Entry 8HIH (electron microscopy, 3.66 A resolution); this record covers chains D and L of the 13 polymer chains in the assembly.

[Chain D]
Protein: DNA-directed RNA polymerase subunit beta'
From: Mycobacterium tuberculosis
Notes: EC 2.7.7.6
UniProt: P9WGY7 (RPOC_MYCTU); residue numbers follow UniProt; this construct covers 1-1316
Amino-acid sequence (1316 residues; numbered 1 to 1316; the number before each row is that of its first residue):
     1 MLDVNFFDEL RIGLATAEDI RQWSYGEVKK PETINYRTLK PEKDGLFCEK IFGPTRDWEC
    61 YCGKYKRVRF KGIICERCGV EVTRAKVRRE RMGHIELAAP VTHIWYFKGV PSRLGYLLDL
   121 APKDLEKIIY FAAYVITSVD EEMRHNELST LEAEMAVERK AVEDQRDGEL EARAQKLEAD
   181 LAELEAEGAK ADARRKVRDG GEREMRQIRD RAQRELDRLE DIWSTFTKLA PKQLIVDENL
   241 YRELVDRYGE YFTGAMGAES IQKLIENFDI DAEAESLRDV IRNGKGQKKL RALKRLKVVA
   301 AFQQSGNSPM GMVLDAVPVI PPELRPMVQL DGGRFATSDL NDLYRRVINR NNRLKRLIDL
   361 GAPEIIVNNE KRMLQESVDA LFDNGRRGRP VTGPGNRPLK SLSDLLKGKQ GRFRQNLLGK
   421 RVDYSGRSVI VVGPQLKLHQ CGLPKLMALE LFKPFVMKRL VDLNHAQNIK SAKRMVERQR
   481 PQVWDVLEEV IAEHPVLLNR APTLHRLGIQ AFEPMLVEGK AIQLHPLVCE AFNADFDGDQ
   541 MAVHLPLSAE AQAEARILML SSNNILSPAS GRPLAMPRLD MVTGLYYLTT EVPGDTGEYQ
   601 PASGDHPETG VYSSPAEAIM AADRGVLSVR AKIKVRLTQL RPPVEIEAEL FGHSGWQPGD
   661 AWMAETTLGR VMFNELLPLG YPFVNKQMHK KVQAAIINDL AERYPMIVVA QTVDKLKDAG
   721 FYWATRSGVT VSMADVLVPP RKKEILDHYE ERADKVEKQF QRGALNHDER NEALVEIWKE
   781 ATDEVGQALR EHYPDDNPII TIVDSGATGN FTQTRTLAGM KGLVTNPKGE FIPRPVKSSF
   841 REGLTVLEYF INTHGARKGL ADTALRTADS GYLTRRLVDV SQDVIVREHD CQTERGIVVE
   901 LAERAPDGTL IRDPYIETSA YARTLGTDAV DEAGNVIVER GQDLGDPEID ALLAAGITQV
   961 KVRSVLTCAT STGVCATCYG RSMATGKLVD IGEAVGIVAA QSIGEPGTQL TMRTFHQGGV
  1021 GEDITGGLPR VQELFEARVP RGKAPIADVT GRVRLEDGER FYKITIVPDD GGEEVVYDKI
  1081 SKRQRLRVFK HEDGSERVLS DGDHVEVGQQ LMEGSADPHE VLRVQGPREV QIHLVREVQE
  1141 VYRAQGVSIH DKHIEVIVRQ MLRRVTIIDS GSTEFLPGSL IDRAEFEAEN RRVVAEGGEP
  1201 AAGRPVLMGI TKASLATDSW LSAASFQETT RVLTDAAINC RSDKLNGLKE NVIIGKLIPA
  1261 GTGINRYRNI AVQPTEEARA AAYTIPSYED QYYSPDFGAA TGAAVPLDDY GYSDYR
Not modelled in the structure: 1015-1022, 1091-1096, 1283-1316
Swiss-Prot annotation at these positions:
  - binding site (Zn(2+)): Cys-60, Cys-62, Cys-75, Cys-78, Cys-891, Cys-968, Cys-975, Cys-978
  - binding site (Mg(2+)): Asp-535, Asp-537, Asp-539
Metal / ion sites: Zn2+ site 1: Cys-60, Cys-62, Cys-75, Cys-78; Zn2+ site 2: Cys-891, Cys-978

[Chain L]
Molecule: Template strand DNA of amtB promoter
Sequence (109 nucleotides; each row starts with the number of its first residue):
     1 TGCATCCGTG AGTCGAGGGT AATAAACGCA GCGCGGTTTC GGTGGAAGCC CCTCGTTGTT
    61 TCGCCGCCGT GACGAAGGCA CGGTGCGTGT TACGCGTGGG TGAACGGCC
Not modelled in the structure: 78-109

[Chain D / chain L interface]
Pairs across the interface (24):
  Gln-287(D) / DT1(L)  hydrogen bond to the phosphate
  Gln-287(D) / DG2(L)  base contact
  Lys-288(D) / DT1(L)  salt bridge to the phosphate
  Leu-330(D) / DG18(L)  base contact
  Asp-331(D) / DG18(L)  hydrogen bond to the base
  Lys-409(D) / DA11(L)  salt bridge to the phosphate
  Lys-409(D) / DG12(L)  phosphate contact
  Lys-409(D) / DT13(L)  salt bridge to the phosphate
  Arg-414(D) / DA11(L)  salt bridge to the phosphate
  Arg-421(D) / DG15(L)  salt bridge to the phosphate
  Arg-427(D) / DC14(L)  hydrogen bond to the phosphate
  Arg-427(D) / DG15(L)  salt bridge to the phosphate
  Ala-501(D) / DT13(L)  sugar contact
  Pro-502(D) / DT13(L)  base contact
  Thr-863(D) / DG12(L)  base contact
  Ala-864(D) / DG12(L)  base contact
  Thr-867(D) / DG12(L)  hydrogen bond to the base
  Ala-868(D) / DA11(L)  phosphate contact
  Ala-868(D) / DG12(L)  phosphate contact
  Tyr-872(D) / DG10(L)  phosphate contact
  Tyr-872(D) / DA11(L)  phosphate contact
  Gln-1227(D) / DG10(L)  sugar contact
  Glu-1228(D) / DT9(L)  sugar contact
  Glu-1228(D) / DG10(L)  hydrogen bond to the phosphate
Also at the interface, not in a pair above, chain D (23 interface residues in all): Lys-285, Gly-286, Arg-334, Lys-407, Arg-875, Thr-1229
Also at the interface, not in a pair above, chain L (11 interface residues in all): DG19

[Summary]
23 residues of chain D and 11 residues of chain L are in contact, with 5 hydrogen bonds and 6 salt bridges.
Polar pairs include Asp-331(D)/DG18(L), Thr-867(D)/DG12(L) and Gln-287(D)/DT1(L). UniProt lists 8 Zn2+-binding
residues and 3 Mg2+-binding residues on chain D.
Chain D is DNA-directed RNA polymerase subunit beta' (Mycobacterium tuberculosis) and chain L is Template
strand DNA of amtB promoter; the structure, Cryo-EM structure of Mycobacterium tuberculosis transcription
initiation complex with transcription factor GlnR, was determined by electron microscopy, deposited together
with 8HML.
